6F9B - chains R and T of the 24 polymer chains in the assembly; structure by electron microscopy, 13.30 A resolution (very low resolution: no residue pairs are listed; an interface is given only as per-side residue counts).

# Chain R (and T)
Name: Glycoprotein
Source organism: Rift valley fever virus
Notes: chain T of this document is another copy of the same molecule, construct and numbering; everything in this record applies to it too
UniProtKB: A2T072 (A2T072_RVFV); numbering as in UniProt (aligned over 691-1118)
Chain sequence (431 residues; numbered 688 to 1118; the number before each row is that of its first residue):
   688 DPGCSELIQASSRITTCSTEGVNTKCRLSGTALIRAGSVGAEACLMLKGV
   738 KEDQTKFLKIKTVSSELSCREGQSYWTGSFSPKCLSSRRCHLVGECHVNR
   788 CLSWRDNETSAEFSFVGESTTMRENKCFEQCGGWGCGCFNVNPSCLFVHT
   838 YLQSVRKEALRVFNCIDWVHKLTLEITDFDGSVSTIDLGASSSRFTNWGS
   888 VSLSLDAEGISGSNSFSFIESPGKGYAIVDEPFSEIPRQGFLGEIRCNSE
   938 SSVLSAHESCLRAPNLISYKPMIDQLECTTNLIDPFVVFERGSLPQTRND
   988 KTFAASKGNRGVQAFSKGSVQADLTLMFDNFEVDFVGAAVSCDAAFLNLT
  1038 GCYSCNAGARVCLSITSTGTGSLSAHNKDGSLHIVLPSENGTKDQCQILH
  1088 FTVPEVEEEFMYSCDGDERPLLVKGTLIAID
Cystine bridges: Cys691-Cys731, Cys704-Cys713, Cys756-Cys852, Cys771-Cys965, Cys777-Cys825, Cys783-Cys832, Cys788-Cys814, Cys818-Cys823, Cys934-Cys947, Cys1029-Cys1101, Cys1039-Cys1042, Cys1049-Cys1083
Differences from the reference sequence: expression tag (688-690)
Reported in the primary citation:
  - post-translational modification sites: Asn794, Asn1035 (proposed by the authors, not directly observed)

# Interface between chain R and chain T
At this resolution (13 A) residue pairs are not listed: 12 residues of chain R and 16 of chain T lie at the interface.

# Summary
12 residues of chain R face 16 of chain T across their interface. The paper reports modification sites
Asn794(R) and Asn1035(R).
Both chains are Glycoprotein (Rift valley fever virus). Entry 6F9B (Asymmetric unit of Rift Valley fever virus
glycoprotein shell) was determined by electron microscopy, deposited together with 6F8P, 6F9C, 6F9D, 6F9E and
6F9F.
